1COH - chains A and D of the 4 polymer chains in the assembly; structure by X-ray diffraction, 2.90 A resolution.

# Chain A
Molecule: Hemoglobin (ferrous carbonmonoxy) (alpha chain)
From: Homo sapiens
UniProt: P69905 (HBA_HUMAN); numbering as in UniProt (aligned over 1-141)
Chain sequence (141 residues; numbered 1 to 141; the number before each row is that of its first residue):
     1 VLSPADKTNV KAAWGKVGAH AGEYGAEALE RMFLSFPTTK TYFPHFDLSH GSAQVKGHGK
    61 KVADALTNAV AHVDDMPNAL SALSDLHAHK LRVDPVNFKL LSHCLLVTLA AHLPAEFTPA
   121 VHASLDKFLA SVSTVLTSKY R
Metal / ion sites: heme Fe: H87 (together with carbon monoxide)
Residues lining bound ligands:
  - carbon monoxide (CMO): L29, F43, H58, V62, H87
  - heme (HEM): M32, T39, Y42, F43, H45, F46, H58, K61, V62, A65, L66, L83, L86, H87, L91, V93, N97, F98, L101, V132, L136

# Chain D
Molecule: Hemoglobin (cobaltous deoxy) (beta chain)
From: Homo sapiens
UniProt: P68871 (HBB_HUMAN); residue numbers follow UniProt; this construct covers 1-146
Chain sequence (146 residues; row label = number of the first residue in the row):
     1 VHLTPEEKSA VTALWGKVNV DEVGGEALGR LLVVYPWTQR FFESFGDLST PDAVMGNPKV
    61 KAHGKKVLGA FSDGLAHLDN LKGTFATLSE LHCDKLHVDP ENFRLLGNVL VCVLAHHFGK
   121 EFTPPVQAAY QKVVAGVANA LAHKYH
Metal / ion sites: protoporphyrin IX containing co Co near H92 (its only coordinating residue here)
Residues lining bound ligands: protoporphyrin IX containing co (COH): L31, T38, F41, F42, F45, H63, K66, V67, A70, F71, F85, L88, L91, H92, L96, V98, N102, F103, L106, V137, L141

# How chain A and chain D interact
Pairs across the interface - 26 pairs, chain A then chain D:
  P37(A) with H146(D)
  T38(A) with P100(D)
  K40(A) with H146(D), hydrogen bond (side chain-backbone)
  T41(A) with H97(D); D99(D); Y145(D)
  Y42(A) with R40(D); D99(D), hydrogen bond
  P44(A) with H97(D)
  L91(A) with R40(D), hydrogen bond (backbone-side chain)
  R92(A) with W37(D); R40(D), hydrogen bond (backbone-side chain); E43(D), salt bridge
  D94(A) with W37(D), hydrogen bond; D99(D); E101(D); L105(D)
  P95(A) with W37(D)
  V96(A) with E101(D)
  N97(A) with D99(D), hydrogen bond
  Y140(A) with P36(D); W37(D), hydrophobic
  R141(A) with V34(D), hydrogen bond (side chain-backbone); Y35(D); P36(D); W37(D)
Interface residues without a listed pair, chain D (15 interface residues in all): Q39, V98

# Overview
14 residues of chain A face 15 of chain D across their interface; the contacts include 7 hydrogen bonds and 1
salt bridge. Polar contacts include R92(A)-E43(D), K40(A)-H146(D) and Y42(A)-D99(D). Bound to chain A: heme
and carbon monoxide. Chain D binds protoporphyrin IX containing co.
Here chain A is Hemoglobin (ferrous carbonmonoxy) (alpha chain) and chain D is Hemoglobin (cobaltous deoxy)
(beta chain), both from Homo sapiens. Entry 1COH (Structure of haemoglobin in the deoxy quaternary state with
ligand bound at the alpha haems) was determined by X-ray diffraction.
